Entry 2NPT (X-ray diffraction, 1.75 A resolution); this record covers chains A and D.

# Chain A
Molecule: Dual specificity mitogen-activated protein kinase kinase 5
Source organism: Homo sapiens
Notes: EC 2.7.12.2; fragment: MAP2K5-phox
UniProtKB: Q13163 (MP2K5_HUMAN); residue numbers follow UniProt; this construct covers 5-108
Sequence (106 residues; each row starts with the number of its first residue):
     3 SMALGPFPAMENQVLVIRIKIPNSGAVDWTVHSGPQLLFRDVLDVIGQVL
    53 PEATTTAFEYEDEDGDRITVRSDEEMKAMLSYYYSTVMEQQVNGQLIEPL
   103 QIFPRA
Disordered / not traced: 13-14, 36-37
Construct notes: cloning artifact (3-4)

# Chain D
Molecule: Mitogen-activated protein kinase kinase kinase 2
Source organism: Homo sapiens
Notes: EC 2.7.11.25; fragment: MAP3K2-phox
UniProtKB: Q9Y2U5 (M3K2_HUMAN); numbering as in UniProt (aligned over 26-123)
Sequence (100 residues; each row starts with the number of its first residue):
    24 SMSLQETRKAKSSSPKKQNDVRVKFEHRGEKRILQFPRPVKLEDLRSKAK
    74 IAFGQSMDLHYTNNELVIPLTTQDDLDKAVELLDRSIHMKSLKILLVING
Disordered / not traced: 24-34, 123
Construct notes: cloning artifact (24-25)

# How chain A and chain D interact
Contacting residue pairs - 28 pairs, chain A then chain D:
  Tyr62(A) - Ile56(D)
  Asp64(A) - Lys47(D)  salt bridge
  Asp64(A) - Ile56(D)
  Glu65(A) - Arg45(D)  salt bridge
  Glu65(A) - Lys113(D)
  Asp66(A) - Lys47(D)  salt bridge
  Asp68(A) - Lys47(D)  salt bridge
  Asp68(A) - Lys54(D)
  Arg69(A) - Lys54(D)
  Ile70(A) - Lys47(D)
  Ile70(A) - Lys54(D)
  Ile70(A) - Arg55(D)
  Ile70(A) - Ile56(D)
  Thr71(A) - Glu53(D)
  Thr71(A) - Lys54(D)  hydrogen bond (backbone-backbone)
  Thr71(A) - Arg55(D)
  Arg73(A) - Glu53(D)  salt bridge
  Arg73(A) - Arg55(D)
  Glu76(A) - Leu57(D)
  Glu77(A) - Arg55(D)  salt bridge
  Glu77(A) - Ile56(D)
  Glu77(A) - Leu57(D)
  Lys79(A) - Gln58(D)
  Ala80(A) - Ile56(D)
  Ala80(A) - Gln58(D)
  Ser83(A) - Gln58(D)
  Tyr84(A) - Arg45(D)
  Arg107(A) - Glu53(D)  salt bridge
Interface residues without a listed pair, chain D (10 interface residues in all): Ser114

# In short
The interface between chain A and chain D involves 16 residues on one side and 10 on the other; the contacts
include 1 hydrogen bond and 7 salt bridges. Among the polar pairs are Asp64(A)-Lys47(D), Glu65(A)-Arg45(D) and
Asp66(A)-Lys47(D).
Here chain A is Dual specificity mitogen-activated protein kinase kinase 5 and chain D is Mitogen-activated
protein kinase kinase kinase 2, both from Homo sapiens. Entry 2NPT (Crystal Structure of the complex of human
mitogen activated protein kinase kinase 5 phox domain (MAP2K5-phox) ...) was determined by X-ray diffraction.
